Entry 7ARJ (electron microscopy, 3.20 A resolution); this record covers chains C and D of the 5 polymer chains in the assembly.

Chain C:
Molecule: Lipoprotein-releasing ABC transporter permease subunit LolC
Organism: Escherichia coli (strain K12)
UniProt: A0A4S5ATA9 (A0A4S5ATA9_ECOLI); residue numbers follow UniProt; this construct covers 1-399
Chain sequence (399 residues; numbered 1 to 399; the number before each row is that of its first residue):
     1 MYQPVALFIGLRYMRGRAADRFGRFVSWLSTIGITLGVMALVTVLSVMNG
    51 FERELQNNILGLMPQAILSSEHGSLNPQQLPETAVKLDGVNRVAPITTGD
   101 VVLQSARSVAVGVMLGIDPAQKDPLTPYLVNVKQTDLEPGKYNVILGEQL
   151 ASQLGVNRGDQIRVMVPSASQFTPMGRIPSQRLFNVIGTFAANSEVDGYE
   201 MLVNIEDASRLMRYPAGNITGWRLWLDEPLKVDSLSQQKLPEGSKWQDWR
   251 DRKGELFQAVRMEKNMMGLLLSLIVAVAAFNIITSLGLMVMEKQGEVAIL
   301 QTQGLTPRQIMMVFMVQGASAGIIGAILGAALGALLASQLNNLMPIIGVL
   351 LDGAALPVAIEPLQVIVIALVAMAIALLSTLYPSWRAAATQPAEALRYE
Not modelled in the structure: 1, 213-216, 398-399
Residues lining bound ligands: Z41 ((2S)-3-hydroxypropane-1,2-diyl dihexadecanoate): Ala-40, Thr-43, Val-44, Val-47, Met-48, Phe-51, Glu-263, Met-266, Met-267, Leu-269, Leu-270, Leu-273, Ile-347

Chain D:
Molecule: Lipoprotein-releasing system ATP-binding protein LolD
Organism: Escherichia coli (strain K12)
Notes: EC 7.6.2.-
UniProt: P75957 (LOLD_ECOLI); residue numbers follow UniProt; this construct covers 1-233
Chain sequence (241 residues; each row starts with the number of its first residue):
     1 MNKILLQCDNLCKRYQEGSVQTDVLHNVSFSVGEGEMMAIVGSSGSGKST
    51 LLHLLGGLDTPTSGDVIFNGQPMSKLSSAAKAELRNQKLGFIYQFHHLLP
   101 DFTALENVAMPLLIGKKKPAEINSRALEMLKAVGLDHRANHRPSELSGGE
   151 RQRVAIARALVNNPRLVLADEPTGNLDARNADSIFQLLGELNRLQGTAFL
   201 VVTHDLQLAKRMSRQLEMRDGRLTAELSLMGAEHHHHHHHH
Not modelled in the structure: 1-2, 229-241
Sequence notes: expression tag (234-241)
Bound ions: Mg2+: Asp-170 (together with AMP-PNP)
Residues lining bound ligands: AMP-PNP (ANP; phosphoaminophosphonic acid-adenylate ester): Tyr-15, Thr-22, Val-24, Ser-43, Ser-44, Gly-45, Ser-46, Gly-47, Lys-48, Ser-49, Thr-50, Glu-171
UniProt features mapped onto this chain:
  - binding site (ATP): Gly-42 to Ser-49

Chain C / chain D interface:
Residue-residue contacts - 31 pairs, chain C then chain D:
  Tyr-2(C) / Pro-119(D)  hydrophobic
  Ala-6(C) / Leu-113(D)
  Ile-9(C) / Phe-102(D)
  Tyr-13(C) / Asp-101(D)
  Tyr-13(C) / Phe-102(D)  hydrophobic
  Arg-17(C) / Asp-101(D)
  Glu-296(C) / Leu-99(D)
  Glu-296(C) / Pro-100(D)
  Ile-299(C) / Tyr-93(D)  hydrophobic
  Ile-299(C) / His-97(D)
  Ile-299(C) / Arg-158(D)
  Gln-301(C) / Arg-85(D)  hydrogen bond (backbone-side chain)
  Thr-302(C) / Leu-58(D)
  Thr-302(C) / Arg-85(D)
  Thr-302(C) / Phe-91(D)
  Gln-303(C) / Asn-86(D)
  Gln-303(C) / Met-110(D)
  Gln-303(C) / Pro-111(D)
  Gln-303(C) / Ile-114(D)
  Gly-304(C) / Ala-82(D)
  Gly-304(C) / Ile-114(D)
  Leu-305(C) / Arg-85(D)
  Leu-305(C) / Ile-114(D)  hydrophobic
  Thr-306(C) / Ser-78(D)
  Thr-306(C) / Ala-79(D)
  Pro-307(C) / Ser-78(D)
  Gln-391(C) / Leu-58(D)
  Pro-392(C) / Leu-58(D)
  Ala-393(C) / His-53(D)
  Ala-393(C) / Leu-58(D)
  Arg-397(C) / His-53(D)  hydrogen bond (backbone-side chain)
Other interface residues (no listed pair), chain C (24 interface residues in all): Gln-3, Gly-10, Met-14, Lys-293, Leu-300, Leu-396
Other interface residues (no listed pair), chain D (22 interface residues in all): Asp-59, Arg-142

In short:
The interface between chain C and chain D involves 24 residues on one side and 22 on the other, with 2
hydrogen bonds. Polar contacts include Gln-301(C)/Arg-85(D) and Arg-397(C)/His-53(D). Chain C binds compound
Z41. Ligands of chain D: AMP-PNP.
Chain C is Lipoprotein-releasing ABC transporter permease subunit LolC and chain D is Lipoprotein-releasing
system ATP-binding protein LolD, both from Escherichia coli (strain K12); the structure, LolCDE in complex
with lipoprotein and AMPPNP complex undimerized form, was determined by electron microscopy together with
7ARH, 7ARI, 7ARK, 7ARL and 7ARM from the same study.
